8BVM - chains J and u of the 16 polymer chains in the assembly; structure by electron microscopy, 3.80 A resolution.

[Chain J]
Name: RNA-binding protein Hfq
From: Pseudomonas aeruginosa
UniProt: A6VD57 (HFQ_PSEA7); numbering as in UniProt (aligned over 1-82)
Sequence (82 residues; each row starts with the number of its first residue):
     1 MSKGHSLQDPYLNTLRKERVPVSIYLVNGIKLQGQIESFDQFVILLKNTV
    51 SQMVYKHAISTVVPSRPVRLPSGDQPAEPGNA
Not modelled in the structure: 1-4, 70-82
What the authors report for this chain:
  - binding site for rbsB mRNA (chain u): Arg16, Lys17, Arg19, Arg66

[Chain u]
Molecule: rbsB mRNA
Sequence (108 nucleotides; row label = number of the first residue in the row; note: 1 number in that range is skipped by the numbering (no residue carries it; nothing is unmodelled there); numbers below 1 keep their minus sign (A-40 is residue -40)):
   -40 AACGCAAACGUUUGCGUCUGGAUAAUCUCCUGGAAAAGAAUCAAUACAAC
    10 GAUAAGAAAAGCUGGAG
    28 GAUAUACCAUGAAGCGGGUCGCUUCCCGGCGCCUGUUGGCU
Not modelled in the structure: -40 to -3, 28-31, 45-47, 51-54, 59-68

[Chain J / chain u interface]
Contacting residue pairs (15; chain J residue first):
  Tyr25(J) - G38(u)  stacking on the base
  Leu26(J) - G38(u)  base contact
  Leu26(J) - G41(u)  base contact
  Asn28(J) - G41(u)  base contact
  Gly29(J) - G38(u)  hydrogen bond to the sugar
  Gly29(J) - A39(u)  phosphate contact
  Ile30(J) - A40(u)  phosphate contact
  Ile30(J) - G41(u)  base contact
  Lys31(J) - A40(u)  hydrogen bond to the phosphate
  Leu32(J) - A40(u)  base contact
  Gln33(J) - A40(u)  hydrogen bond to the base
  Asn48(J) - A40(u)  base contact
  Gln52(J) - A40(u)  base contact
  Ser60(J) - G38(u)  base contact
  Thr61(J) - G38(u)  base contact

[Overview]
12 residues of chain J face 4 of chain u across their interface, with 3 hydrogen bonds and 1 aromatic stacking
contact. Polar pairs include Gln33(J)-A40(u), Gly29(J)-G38(u) and Lys31(J)-A40(u). The paper reports a binding
site for rbsB mRNA (chain u) at Arg16(J), Lys17(J) and Arg19(J) among others.
Chain J is RNA-binding protein Hfq (Pseudomonas aeruginosa) and chain u is rbsB mRNA; the structure, Cryo-EM
structure of Hfq-Crc-rbsB translation repression complex, was determined by electron microscopy, deposited
together with 8BVH and 8BVJ.
